PDB entry 8Z4G | electron microscopy, 3.23 A resolution | chains 1 and Z of the 35 polymer chains in the assembly

Chain 1 (and Z):
Name: Flagellar M-ring protein, Flagellar motor switch protein FliG
From: Vibrio alginolyticus
Notes: chain Z of this document is another copy of the same molecule, construct and numbering; everything in this record applies to it too
UniProt: chimeric construct of Q75N27, A0A0T7EAG0: residues 1-578 from Q75N27 (Q75N27_VIBAL) positions 1-578 (same numbers); residues 579-929 from A0A0T7EAG0 positions 1-351 (UniProt number = residue number - 578)
Amino-acid sequence (945 residues; row label = number of the first residue in the row; numbers below 1 keep their minus sign (Met-15 is residue -15)):
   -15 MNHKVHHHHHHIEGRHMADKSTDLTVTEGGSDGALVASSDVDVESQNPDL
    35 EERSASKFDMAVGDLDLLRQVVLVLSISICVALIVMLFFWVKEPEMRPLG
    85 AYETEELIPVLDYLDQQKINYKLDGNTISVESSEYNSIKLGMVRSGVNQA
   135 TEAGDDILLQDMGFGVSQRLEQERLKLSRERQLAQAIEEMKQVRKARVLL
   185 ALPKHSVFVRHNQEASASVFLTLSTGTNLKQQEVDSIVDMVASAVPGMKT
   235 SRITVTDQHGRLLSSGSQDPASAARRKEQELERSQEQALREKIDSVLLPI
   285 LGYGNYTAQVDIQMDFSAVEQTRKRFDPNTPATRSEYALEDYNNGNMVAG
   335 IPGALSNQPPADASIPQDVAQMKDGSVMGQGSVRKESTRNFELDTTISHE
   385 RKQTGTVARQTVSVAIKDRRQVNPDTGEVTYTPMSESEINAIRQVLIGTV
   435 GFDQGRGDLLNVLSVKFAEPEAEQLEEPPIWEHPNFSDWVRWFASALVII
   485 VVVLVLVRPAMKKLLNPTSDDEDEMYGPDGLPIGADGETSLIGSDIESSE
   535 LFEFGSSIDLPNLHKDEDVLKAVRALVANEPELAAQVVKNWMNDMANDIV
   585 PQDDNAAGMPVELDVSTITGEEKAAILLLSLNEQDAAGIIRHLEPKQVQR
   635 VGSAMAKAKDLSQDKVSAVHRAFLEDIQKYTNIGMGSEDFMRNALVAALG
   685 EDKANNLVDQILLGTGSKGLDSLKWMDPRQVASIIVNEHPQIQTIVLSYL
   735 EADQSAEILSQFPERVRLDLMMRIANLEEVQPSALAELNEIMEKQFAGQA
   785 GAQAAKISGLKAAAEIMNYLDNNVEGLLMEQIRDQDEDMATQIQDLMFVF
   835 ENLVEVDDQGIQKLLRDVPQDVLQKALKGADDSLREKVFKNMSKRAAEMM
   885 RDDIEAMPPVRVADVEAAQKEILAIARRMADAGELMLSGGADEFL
Not modelled in the structure: -15 to 253, 328-366, 403-417, 454-929
Sequence notes: initiating methionine (-15); expression tag (-14 to 0); engineered mutation Ser792 (Gly214 in A0A0T7EAG0)
From the paper describing this entry:
  - self-association interface (contacts with another copy of this molecule); pairs are residue here / residue on that copy: Glu270-Lys276 (salt bridge)

How chain 1 and chain Z interact:
Contacting residue pairs - 82 pairs, chain 1 then chain Z:
  Ser256(1) - Lys261(Z)
  Arg259(1) - Leu265(Z)
  Arg259(1) - Gln387(Z)
  Arg259(1) - Thr388(Z)
  Arg259(1) - Gly389(Z)  hydrogen bond (side chain-backbone)
  Glu262(1) - Gln387(Z)  hydrogen bond
  Gln263(1) - Leu265(Z)
  Gln263(1) - Ser268(Z)  hydrogen bond
  Gln263(1) - Gln269(Z)
  Arg267(1) - Ser268(Z)
  Arg267(1) - Ala272(Z)
  Glu270(1) - Lys276(Z)  salt bridge
  Thr291(1) - Pro283(Z)
  Gln293(1) - Lys276(Z)
  Gln293(1) - Ser279(Z)  hydrogen bond
  Gln293(1) - Val280(Z)
  Gln293(1) - Thr433(Z)
  Val294(1) - Lys276(Z)
  Asp295(1) - Lys276(Z)
  Asp295(1) - Gly432(Z)
  Asp295(1) - Thr433(Z)
  Asp295(1) - Val434(Z)
  Asp295(1) - Gly435(Z)  hydrogen bond (side chain-backbone)
  Phe300(1) - Gln387(Z)
  Ser301(1) - Arg385(Z)
  Ala302(1) - His383(Z)
  Ala302(1) - Glu384(Z)
  Ala302(1) - Arg385(Z)  hydrogen bond (backbone-backbone)
  Val303(1) - His383(Z)
  Glu304(1) - Ile381(Z)
  Glu304(1) - Ser382(Z)
  Glu304(1) - His383(Z)  hydrogen bond (backbone-backbone)
  Gln305(1) - Thr380(Z)
  Gln305(1) - Ile381(Z)
  Gln305(1) - Ser382(Z)
  Thr306(1) - Thr379(Z)
  Thr306(1) - Thr380(Z)
  Thr306(1) - Ile381(Z)  hydrogen bond (backbone-backbone)
  Arg307(1) - Thr379(Z)
  Arg307(1) - Thr380(Z)
  Lys308(1) - Asp378(Z)
  Lys308(1) - Thr379(Z)  hydrogen bond (backbone-backbone)
  Phe310(1) - Glu376(Z)
  Phe310(1) - Asp378(Z)
  Pro312(1) - Pro315(Z)
  Pro312(1) - Ala316(Z)  hydrophobic
  Val367(1) - Glu324(Z)
  Val367(1) - Asp325(Z)
  Val367(1) - Tyr326(Z)  hydrogen bond (backbone-backbone)
  Arg368(1) - Asp325(Z)  salt bridge
  Lys369(1) - Leu323(Z)
  Lys369(1) - Glu324(Z)  salt bridge
  Glu370(1) - Ala322(Z)
  Ser371(1) - Glu320(Z)
  Ser371(1) - Tyr321(Z)
  Ser371(1) - Ala322(Z)  hydrogen bond (backbone-backbone)
  Thr372(1) - Glu320(Z)
  Thr372(1) - Tyr321(Z)
  Arg373(1) - Ser319(Z)
  Arg373(1) - Glu320(Z)  salt bridge
  Asn374(1) - Arg318(Z)
  Phe375(1) - Thr317(Z)
  Phe375(1) - Arg318(Z)  hydrogen bond (backbone-backbone)
  Leu377(1) - Ala316(Z)  hydrophobic
  Leu377(1) - Thr317(Z)
  Leu377(1) - Arg318(Z)
  Leu377(1) - Glu376(Z)
  Arg393(1) - Gly435(Z)
  Arg393(1) - Phe436(Z)
  Arg393(1) - Asp437(Z)
  Thr395(1) - Gly432(Z)  hydrogen bond (side chain-backbone)
  Ser397(1) - Val429(Z)  hydrogen bond (side chain-backbone)
  Ser397(1) - Gly432(Z)
  Ser397(1) - Thr433(Z)  hydrogen bond
  Leu443(1) - Ile431(Z)  hydrophobic
  Asn445(1) - Gln428(Z)
  Leu447(1) - Gln428(Z)
  Leu447(1) - Val429(Z)  hydrophobic
  Val449(1) - Ile284(Z)  hydrophobic
  Val449(1) - Ala425(Z)  hydrophobic
  Phe451(1) - Pro283(Z)
  Ala452(1) - Ile284(Z)
Interface residues without a listed pair, chain 1 (47 interface residues in all): Arg274, Gln297, Asp299, Arg309, Glu376, Ala399, Lys450
Interface residues without a listed pair, chain Z (49 interface residues in all): Leu285, Arg309, Leu377, Lys386, Arg440

In short:
47 residues of chain 1 and 49 residues of chain Z are in contact; the contacts include 15 hydrogen bonds and 4
salt bridges. Polar pairs include Glu270(1)-Lys276(Z), Arg368(1)-Asp325(Z) and Lys369(1)-Glu324(Z). From the
paper: a self-association interface involving Glu270(1).
Chain 1 and chain Z are both Flagellar M-ring protein, Flagellar motor switch protein FliG (Vibrio
alginolyticus); the structure, Structure of the S-ring region of the Vibrio flagellar MS-ring protein FliF
with 35-fold symmetry applied, was determined by electron microscopy, deposited together with 8Z4D.
